Entry 4TQO (X-ray diffraction, 2.57 A resolution); this record covers chains B and G of the 4 polymer chains in the assembly.

== Chain B (and G) ==
Protein: Methanol dehydrogenase protein, large subunit
Organism: Methylococcus capsulatus
Notes: chain G of this document is another copy of the same molecule, construct and numbering; everything in this record applies to it too
UniProt: Q60AR6 (Q60AR6_METCA); numbering as in UniProt (aligned over 29-601)
Amino-acid sequence (573 residues; row label = number of the first residue in the row):
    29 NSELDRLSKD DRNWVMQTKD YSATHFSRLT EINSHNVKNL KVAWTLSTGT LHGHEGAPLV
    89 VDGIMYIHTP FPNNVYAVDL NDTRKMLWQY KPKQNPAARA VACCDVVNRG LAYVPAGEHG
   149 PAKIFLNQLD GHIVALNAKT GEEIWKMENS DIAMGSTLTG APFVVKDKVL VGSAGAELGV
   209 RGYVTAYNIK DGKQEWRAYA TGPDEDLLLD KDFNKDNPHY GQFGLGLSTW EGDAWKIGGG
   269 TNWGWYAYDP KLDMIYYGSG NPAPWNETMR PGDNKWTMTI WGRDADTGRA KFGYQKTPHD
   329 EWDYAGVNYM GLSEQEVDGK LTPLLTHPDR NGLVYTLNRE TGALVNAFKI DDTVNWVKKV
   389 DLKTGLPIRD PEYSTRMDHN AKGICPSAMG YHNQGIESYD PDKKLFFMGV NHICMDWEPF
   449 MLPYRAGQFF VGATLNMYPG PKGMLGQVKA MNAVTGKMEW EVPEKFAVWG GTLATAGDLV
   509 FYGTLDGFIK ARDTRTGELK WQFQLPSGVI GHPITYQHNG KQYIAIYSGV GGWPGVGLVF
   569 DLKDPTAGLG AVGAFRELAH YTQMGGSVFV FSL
Disulfide bonds: Cys131-Cys132, Cys413-Cys442
Small-molecule neighbours:
  - Ca2+ (CA): Glu205, Asn289, Trp293, Asp331, Ala333
  - pyrroloquinoline quinone (PQQ): Glu83, Cys131, Cys132, Val135, Arg137, Thr187, Ala202, Gly203, Ala204, Glu205, Thr269, Trp271, Asn289, Asp331, Ala333, Arg358, Ala416, Asn421, Trp497, Gly560, Trp561, Pro562
What the authors report for this chain:
  - binding site for pyrroloquinoline quinone: Cys131, Cys132, Trp271

== How chain B and chain G interact ==
Pairs across the interface (60; chain B residue first):
  Val70(B) - Val70(G)  hydrophobic
  Val70(B) - Phe531(G)  hydrophobic
  Ala71(B) - Phe531(G)
  Trp72(B) - Gln532(G)
  Thr73(B) - Gln532(G)  hydrogen bond (backbone-side chain)
  Thr73(B) - Leu533(G)
  Thr73(B) - Pro534(G)
  Leu74(B) - Pro534(G)
  Ser75(B) - Pro534(G)  hydrogen bond (backbone-backbone)
  Ser75(B) - Gln591(G)
  Ser75(B) - Met592(G)  hydrogen bond (side chain-backbone)
  Ser75(B) - Gly593(G)
  Gly77(B) - Leu79(G)
  Gly77(B) - Gln591(G)
  Gly77(B) - Met592(G)  hydrogen bond (backbone-backbone)
  Leu79(B) - Gly77(G)
  Leu79(B) - Leu79(G)  hydrophobic
  Tyr104(B) - Gln591(G)  hydrogen bond
  Thr111(B) - Gln532(G)  hydrogen bond
  Arg112(B) - Asp514(G)  hydrogen bond (side chain-backbone)
  Arg112(B) - Gly515(G)  hydrogen bond (side chain-backbone)
  Arg112(B) - Phe516(G)
  Arg112(B) - Gln532(G)  hydrogen bond (backbone-side chain)
  Arg112(B) - Leu533(G)  hydrogen bond (side chain-backbone)
  Arg112(B) - Pro534(G)  hydrogen bond (side chain-backbone)
  Arg112(B) - Tyr589(G)  hydrogen bond (side chain-backbone)
  Lys113(B) - His588(G)
  Lys113(B) - Tyr589(G)  hydrogen bond
  Met114(B) - His588(G)  hydrogen bond (backbone-backbone)
  Met114(B) - Tyr589(G)
  Met114(B) - Gln591(G)
  Asp514(B) - Arg112(G)  hydrogen bond (backbone-side chain)
  Gly515(B) - Arg112(G)  hydrogen bond (backbone-side chain)
  Phe516(B) - Arg112(G)
  Phe531(B) - Val70(G)  hydrophobic
  Phe531(B) - Ala71(G)
  Gln532(B) - Trp72(G)
  Gln532(B) - Thr73(G)  hydrogen bond (backbone-side chain)
  Gln532(B) - Leu74(G)
  Gln532(B) - Thr111(G)  hydrogen bond
  Gln532(B) - Arg112(G)
  Leu533(B) - Thr73(G)
  Leu533(B) - Arg112(G)  hydrogen bond (backbone-side chain)
  Pro534(B) - Thr73(G)
  Pro534(B) - Leu74(G)
  Pro534(B) - Ser75(G)  hydrogen bond (backbone-backbone)
  Pro534(B) - Arg112(G)  hydrogen bond (backbone-side chain)
  His588(B) - Lys113(G)
  His588(B) - Met114(G)  hydrogen bond (backbone-backbone)
  Tyr589(B) - Arg112(G)  hydrogen bond (backbone-side chain)
  Tyr589(B) - Lys113(G)
  Gln591(B) - Ser75(G)
  Gln591(B) - Gly77(G)
  Gln591(B) - Tyr104(G)  hydrogen bond
  Gln591(B) - Met114(G)
  Gln591(B) - Lys119(G)
  Met592(B) - Ser75(G)  hydrogen bond (backbone-side chain)
  Met592(B) - Gly77(G)
  Gly593(B) - Ser75(G)
  Phe597(B) - Phe597(G)  hydrophobic
Other interface residues (no listed pair), chain B (33 interface residues in all): Thr76, Thr78, Gln117, Lys119, Ser535, Asp569, Thr590
Other interface residues (no listed pair), chain G (34 interface residues in all): Thr76, Thr78, Gln117, Lys121, Ser535, Thr590, Ser595

== Summary ==
33 residues of chain B and 34 residues of chain G are in contact; the contacts include 25 hydrogen bonds.
Polar pairs include Thr73(B)-Gln532(G), Ser75(B)-Met592(G) and Tyr104(B)-Gln591(G). Bound to chain B: Ca2+ and
pyrroloquinoline quinone. The paper reports a binding site for pyrroloquinoline quinone at Cys131(B),
Cys132(B) and Trp271(B).
Both chains are Methanol dehydrogenase protein, large subunit (Methylococcus capsulatus). Entry 4TQO (The
crystal structure of methanol dehydrogenase from Methylococcus capsulatus (Bath)) was determined by X-ray
diffraction.
